Entry 8VUT (electron microscopy, 3.70 A resolution); this record covers chains H and L of the 8 polymer chains in the assembly.

# Chain H
Molecule: 008-218 Heavy
Organism: Homo sapiens
Sequence (220 residues; numbered 1 to 220; the number before each row is that of its first residue):
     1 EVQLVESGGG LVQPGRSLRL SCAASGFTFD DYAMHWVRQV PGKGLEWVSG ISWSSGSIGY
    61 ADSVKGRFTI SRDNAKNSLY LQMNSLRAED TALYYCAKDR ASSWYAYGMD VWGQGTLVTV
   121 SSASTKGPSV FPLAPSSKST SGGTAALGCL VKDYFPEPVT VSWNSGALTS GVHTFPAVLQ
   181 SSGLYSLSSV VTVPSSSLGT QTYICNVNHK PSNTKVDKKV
Disulfides: Cys22-Cys96, Cys149-Cys205

# Chain L
Molecule: 008-218 Light
Organism: Homo sapiens
Sequence (209 residues; row label = number of the first residue in the row):
     1 NFMLTQPHSV SESPGKTVTI SCTRSSGSIA SNYVQWYQQR PGSSPTTVIY DDNQRPSGVP
    61 NRFSGSIDSS SNSASLIISG LKTEDEADYY CQSTRVFGGG TKLTVLGQPK AAPSVTLFPP
   121 SSEELQANKA TLVCLISDFY PGAVTVAWKA DSSPVKAGVE TTTPSKQSNN KYAASSYLSL
   181 TPEQWKSHRS YSCQVTHEGS TVEKTVAPT
Disulfides: Cys22-Cys91, Cys134-Cys193

# Interface between chain H and chain L
Residue-residue contacts (52; chain H residue first):
  Val37(H) with Phe97(L), hydrophobic
  Lys43(H) with Tyr90(L)
  Gly44(H) with Tyr90(L); Gly98(L)
  Leu45(H) with Phe97(L)
  Glu46(H) with Phe97(L)
  Trp47(H) with Arg95(L)
  Tyr95(H) with Ser43(L); Ser44(L); Pro45(L)
  Arg100(H) with Tyr50(L)
  Tyr107(H) with Gln35(L), hydrogen bond (backbone-side chain); Gln92(L); Arg95(L)
  Gly108(H) with Gln35(L)
  Met109(H) with Tyr37(L), hydrogen bond; Thr47(L); Gln92(L)
  Asp110(H) with Thr47(L)
  Trp112(H) with Tyr37(L); Pro45(L)
  Gly113(H) with Ser44(L), hydrogen bond (backbone-side chain)
  Gln114(H) with Ser44(L)
  Phe131(H) with Ser121(L); Glu123(L); Glu124(L)
  Pro132(H) with Ser121(L); Glu123(L)
  Leu133(H) with Phe118(L), hydrophobic; Pro119(L); Val133(L), hydrophobic
  Ala134(H) with Phe118(L)
  Ala146(H) with Phe118(L)
  Leu150(H) with Val133(L), hydrophobic; Tyr177(L), hydrophobic
  Lys152(H) with Thr131(L)
  Asp153(H) with Lys129(L), salt bridge
  Phe175(H) with Leu135(L), hydrophobic; Ile136(L); Ala173(L), hydrophobic; Ala174(L); Ser175(L)
  Pro176(H) with Thr162(L); Ser165(L)
  Val178(H) with Glu160(L); Thr162(L); Tyr177(L), hydrophobic
  Leu179(H) with Glu160(L)
  Gln180(H) with Glu160(L)
  Ser181(H) with Glu160(L), hydrogen bond (backbone-side chain)
  Leu187(H) with Tyr177(L)
  Ser188(H) with Tyr177(L), hydrogen bond (backbone-side chain)
Also at the interface, not in a pair above, chain H (35 interface residues in all): Asp62, Pro135, Leu147, His173
Also at the interface, not in a pair above, chain L (36 interface residues in all): Thr46, Thr94, Gly99, Thr116, Ser137, Gln167, Ser179

# Summary
The interface between chain H and chain L involves 35 residues on one side and 36 on the other; the contacts
include 5 hydrogen bonds and 1 salt bridge. Polar contacts include Asp153(H)-Lys129(L), Tyr107(H)-Gln35(L) and
Met109(H)-Tyr37(L).
Chain H is 008-218 Heavy and chain L is 008-218 Light, both from Homo sapiens; the structure, Human GluN1-2A
with IgG 008-218, was determined by electron microscopy (same publication as 8VUH, 8VUJ, 8VUL, 8VUN, 8VUQ,
8VUR, 8VUY and 8VVH).
